7VB9 - chains A and 9 of the 51 polymer chains in the assembly; structure by electron microscopy, 3.45 A resolution.

# Chain A (and 9)
Protein: Light-harvesting protein B-875 alpha chain
Source organism: Cereibacter sphaeroides 2.4.1
Notes: chain 9 of this document is another copy of the same molecule, construct and numbering; everything in this record applies to it too
UniProt: Q3J1A4 (LHA1_RHOS4); numbering as in UniProt (aligned over 1-58)
Chain sequence (58 residues; numbered 1 to 58; the number before each row is that of its first residue):
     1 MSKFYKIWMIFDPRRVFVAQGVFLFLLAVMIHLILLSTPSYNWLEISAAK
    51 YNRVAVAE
Not modelled in the structure: 55-58
Ligand contacts:
  - bacteriochlorophyll a (BCL), molecule 1: I7, V16, Q20, F23, I31
  - bacteriochlorophyll a (BCL), molecule 2: G21, L24, F25, A28, H32, L35, Y41, W43
  - bacteriochlorophyll a (BCL), molecule 3: L24, L27, A28, I31, H32, L35, Y41
  - 1,2-diacyl-sn-glycero-3-phosphocholine (PC1): F11, R15, V16, A19, V22, F23, F25, L26
  - spheroidene (SPO), molecule 1: F4, K6, I10
  - spheroidene (SPO), molecule 2: F17, Q20, F23, L24, L27, M30, I31, I34
  - spheroidene (SPO), molecule 3: F17, Q20, G21, K50
  - spheroidene (SPO), molecule 4: F25, A28, V29, H32, L33, L36
Swiss-Prot annotation at these positions:
  - binding site (a bacteriochlorophyll): H32

# Interface between chain A and chain 9
Contacting residue pairs - 14 pairs, chain A then chain 9:
  P13(A) with I10(9), hydrophobic
  R14(A) with I10(9); F11(9)
  F17(A) with I7(9), hydrophobic; F11(9), hydrophobic
  F25(A) with F23(9), hydrophobic; L27(9), hydrophobic
  L44(A) with L35(9), hydrophobic; T38(9); S40(9); Y41(9)
  S47(A) with Y41(9)
  A48(A) with S40(9)
  R53(A) with Y41(9)
Also at the interface, not in a pair above, chain A (10 interface residues in all): V18, L36
Also at the interface, not in a pair above, chain 9 (11 interface residues in all): M30, I34

# In short
10 residues of chain A and 11 residues of chain 9 are in contact. Chain A binds 3 copies of
bacteriochlorophyll a, 1,2-diacyl-sn-glycero-3-phosphocholine and 4 copies of spheroidene. Curated annotation
(UniProt) lists bacteriochlorophyll-binding residue H32(A) on chain A.
Chain A and chain 9 are both Light-harvesting protein B-875 alpha chain (Cereibacter sphaeroides 2.4.1); the
structure, Rba sphaeroides PufY-KO RC-LH1 dimer type-2, was determined by electron microscopy together with
7VA9, 7VNM, 7VOR, 7VOT and 7VOY from the same study.
